Entry 9JTU (electron microscopy, 3.43 A resolution); this record covers chains C and I of the 10 polymer chains in the assembly.

# Chain C
Molecule: V(D)J recombination-activating protein 1
Organism: Mus musculus
Notes: EC 3.1.-.-, 2.3.2.27
UniProtKB: P15919 (RAG1_MOUSE); numbering as in UniProt (aligned over 1-1040)
Amino-acid sequence (1040 residues; each row starts with the number of its first residue):
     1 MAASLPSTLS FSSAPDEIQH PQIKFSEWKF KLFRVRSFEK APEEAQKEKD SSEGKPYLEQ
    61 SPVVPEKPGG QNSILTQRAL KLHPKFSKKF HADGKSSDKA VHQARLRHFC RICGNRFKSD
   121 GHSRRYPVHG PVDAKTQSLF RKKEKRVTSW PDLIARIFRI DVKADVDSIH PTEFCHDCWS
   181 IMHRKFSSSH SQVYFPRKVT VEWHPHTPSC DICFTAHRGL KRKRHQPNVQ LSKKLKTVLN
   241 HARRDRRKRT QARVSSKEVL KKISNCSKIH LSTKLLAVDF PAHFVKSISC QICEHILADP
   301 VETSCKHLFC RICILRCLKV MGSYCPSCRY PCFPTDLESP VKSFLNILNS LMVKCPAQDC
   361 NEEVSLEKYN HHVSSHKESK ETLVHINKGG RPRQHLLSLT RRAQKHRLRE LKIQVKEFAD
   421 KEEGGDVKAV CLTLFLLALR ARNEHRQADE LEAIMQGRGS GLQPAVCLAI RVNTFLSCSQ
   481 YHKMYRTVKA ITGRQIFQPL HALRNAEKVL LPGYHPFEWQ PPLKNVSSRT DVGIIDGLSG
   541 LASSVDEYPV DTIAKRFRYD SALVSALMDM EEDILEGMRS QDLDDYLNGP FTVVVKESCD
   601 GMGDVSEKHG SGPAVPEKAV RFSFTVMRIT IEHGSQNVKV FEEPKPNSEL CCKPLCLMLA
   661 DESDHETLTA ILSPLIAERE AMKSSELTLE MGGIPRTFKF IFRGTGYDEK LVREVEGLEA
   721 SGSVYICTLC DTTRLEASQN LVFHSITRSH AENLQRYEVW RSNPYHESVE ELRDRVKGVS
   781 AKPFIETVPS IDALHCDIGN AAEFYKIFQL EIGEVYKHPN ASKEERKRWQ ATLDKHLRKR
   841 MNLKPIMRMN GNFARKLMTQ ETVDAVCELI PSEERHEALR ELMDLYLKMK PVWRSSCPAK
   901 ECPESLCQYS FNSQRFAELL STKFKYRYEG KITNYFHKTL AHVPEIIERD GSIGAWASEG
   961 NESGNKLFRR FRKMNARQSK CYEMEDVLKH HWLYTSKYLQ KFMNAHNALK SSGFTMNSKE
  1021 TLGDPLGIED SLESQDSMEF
Unresolved in the structure: 1-384, 1008-1040
UniProt features mapped onto this chain:
  - zinc finger: Cys290 to Arg329 (RING-type), Leu351 to Lys380 (RAG1-type)
  - DNA-binding region: Gly389 to Gln456 (NBD)
  - binding site (Zn(2+)): Cys266, His270, Cys290, Cys293, His295, Cys305, His307, Cys310, Cys313, Cys325, Cys328, Cys355, Cys360, His372, His376
  - binding site (a divalent metal cation): Asp600, Asp708, Glu962
  - site: Trp893 (Essential for DNA hairpin formation, participates in base-stacking interactions near the cleavage site)
  - cross-link: Lys233 (Glycyl lysine isopeptide (Lys-Gly) (interchain with G-Cter in ubiquitin))
  - mutagenesis: Lys233 (K233M: Abolishes autoubiquitination), His307 (H307A: Displays lower E3 ligase activity and affects the joining step of V(D)J recombination), Cys325 (C325G: Loss of E3 ligase activity and affects the joining step of V(D)J recombination), Arg391 (R391A: Defects in converting nicked products to hairpins; R391L: Impairs DNA-binding and hairpin formation while maintaining some nicking activity), Arg393 (R393A: Impairs DNA-binding and hairpin formation while maintaining some nicking activity), Arg401 (R401A: Allows robust hairpin activity), Arg402 (R402A: Defects in converting nicked products to hairpins), Lys405 (K405A: Reduced hairpin activity), His406 (H406A: Allows robust hairpin activity), Arg407 (R407A: Impairs DNA-binding and reduces hairpin formation without affecting nicking activity), Asn443 (N443A: Impairs DNA-binding; when associated with A-445), His445 (H445A: Impairs DNA-binding; when associated with A-443), 23 further mutagenesis entries in UniProt
Ion coordination: Ca2+: Asp600 (shared with 1 residue of chain G); Zn2+: Cys727, Cys730, His937, His942

# Chain I
Molecule: 13-nt DNA strand
Sequence (13 nucleotides; each row starts with the number of its first residue):
     4 TGGATCTGGC CTG

# Chain C / chain I interface
Residue-residue contacts (17; chain C residue first):
  Asp708(C) - DG16(I)  phosphate contact
  Glu709(C) - DT15(I)  phosphate contact
  Glu709(C) - DG16(I)  phosphate contact
  Ser721(C) - DT15(I)  hydrogen bond to the sugar
  Arg734(C) - DC14(I)  sugar contact
  His795(C) - DG16(I)  phosphate contact
  Glu803(C) - DC14(I)  phosphate contact
  Arg848(C) - DG16(I)  base contact
  Arg927(C) - DC14(I)  salt bridge to the phosphate
  Lys931(C) - DC13(I)  salt bridge to the phosphate
  Lys931(C) - DC14(I)  phosphate contact
  Thr933(C) - DC14(I)  hydrogen bond to the phosphate
  Thr933(C) - DT15(I)  hydrogen bond to the phosphate
  Asn934(C) - DC14(I)  phosphate contact
  Asn934(C) - DT15(I)  sugar contact
  Tyr935(C) - DT15(I)  hydrogen bond to the phosphate
  Tyr935(C) - DG16(I)  hydrogen bond to the phosphate
Also at the interface, not in a pair above, chain C (15 interface residues in all): Lys710, Gly722, Ile932

# Summary
Chain C and chain I form an interface of 15 and 4 residues respectively, with 5 hydrogen bonds and 2 salt
bridges. Polar contacts include Ser721(C)-DT15(I), Thr933(C)-DC14(I) and Thr933(C)-DT15(I).
Here chain C is V(D)J recombination-activating protein 1 (Mus musculus) and chain I is a 13-nt DNA strand.
Entry 9JTU (CryoEM structure of mouse RAG SEC-1DNA (23RSS side)) was determined by electron microscopy (same
publication as 9JPU, 9JPX, 9JQN and 9JTS).
